1AE3 - chain A; structure by X-ray diffraction, 2.00 A resolution.

# Chain A
Protein: Gene V protein
From: Escherichia coli
UniProtKB: P69543 (VHED_BPF1); numbering as in UniProt (aligned over 1-86)
Chain sequence (86 residues; each row starts with the number of its first residue):
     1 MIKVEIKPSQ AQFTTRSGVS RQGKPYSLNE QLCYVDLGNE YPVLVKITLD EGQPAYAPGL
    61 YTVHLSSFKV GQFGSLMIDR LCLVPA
Sequence notes: engineered mutation C82 (Arg in P69543)
UniProt features mapped onto this chain:
  - site: R16 (Involved in DNA binding), R21 (Involved in DNA binding), Y26 (Involved in DNA binding), Y34 (Involved in DNA binding), Y41 (Involved in DNA binding, and in the dimer-dimer interactions of the protein-ssDNA complex), K46 (Involved in DNA binding)

# In short
Chain A is Gene V protein (Escherichia coli); the structure, Mutant R82C of gene V protein (single-STRANDED
DNA binding protein), was determined by X-ray diffraction, deposited together with 1AE2 and 1GVP.
